8I8C - chains K and L of the 4 polymer chains in the assembly; structure by electron microscopy, 4.93 A resolution (low resolution: residue-level contacts below are approximate; hydrogen-bond / salt-bridge calls are withheld).

# Chain K (and L)
Name: P40
Source organism: Autographa californica multiple nucleopolyhedrovirus
Notes: chain L of this document is another copy of the same molecule, construct and numbering; everything in this record applies to it too
Reference sequence: A0A0N7CQX9 (A0A0N7CQX9_9ABAC); numbering as in UniProt (aligned over 1-361)
Chain sequence (361 residues; row label = number of the first residue in the row):
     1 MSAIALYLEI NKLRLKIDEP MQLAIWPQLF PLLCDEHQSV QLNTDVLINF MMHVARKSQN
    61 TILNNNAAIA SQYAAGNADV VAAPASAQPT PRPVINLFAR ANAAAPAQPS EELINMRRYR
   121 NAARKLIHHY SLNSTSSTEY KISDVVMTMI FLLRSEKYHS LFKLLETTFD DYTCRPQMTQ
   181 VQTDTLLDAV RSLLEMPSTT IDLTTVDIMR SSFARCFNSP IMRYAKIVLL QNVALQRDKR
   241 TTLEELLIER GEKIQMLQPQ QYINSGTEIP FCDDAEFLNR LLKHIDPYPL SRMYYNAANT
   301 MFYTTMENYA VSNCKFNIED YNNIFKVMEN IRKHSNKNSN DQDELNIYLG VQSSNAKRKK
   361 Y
Not modelled in the structure: 1-111, 339-361

# Interface between chain K and chain L
Residue-residue contacts (71):
  L113(K) with K163(L)
  R118(K) with D170(L)
  Y119(K) with E166(L)
  Y140(K) with I221(L)
  K141(K) with F217(L); N218(L); S219(L); I221(L)
  I142(K) with I142(L); V145(L); C216(L); F217(L); I221(L)
  S143(K) with F169(L); F217(L)
  V146(K) with M149(L); F169(L)
  M149(K) with V146(L)
  L153(K) with I114(L)
  H159(K) with L113(L)
  F162(K) with I114(L); I150(L)
  K163(K) with L113(L)
  E166(K) with R118(L); Y119(L)
  F169(K) with Y119(L); K141(L); S143(L); M147(L)
  D170(K) with R118(L); K141(L)
  C216(K) with I142(L)
  F217(K) with K141(L); I142(L); S143(L)
  N218(K) with K141(L)
  S219(K) with Y140(L); K141(L); I142(L); I221(L); M222(L); R223(L)
  P220(K) with Y140(L); M222(L); R223(L); Y224(L); A225(L)
  I221(K) with I142(L); A225(L); K226(L)
  M222(K) with Y130(L); C216(L); K226(L)
  R223(K) with S137(L); I227(L); V228(L)
  Y224(K) with H129(L); Y130(L); L132(L); S212(L); V228(L); L229(L); L230(L)
  A225(K) with I227(L); Y303(L)
  K226(K) with N299(L); Y303(L)
  I227(K) with Y295(L); N299(L)
  L229(K) with S291(L); Y295(L)
Also at the interface, not in a pair above, chain K (33 interface residues in all): S137, T138, V145, I150
Also at the interface, not in a pair above, chain L (49 interface residues in all): E139, L153, F162, I208, R215, P220, Y294, A298, F302

# Summary
Chain K and chain L form an interface of 33 and 49 residues respectively.
Both chains are P40 (Autographa californica multiple nucleopolyhedrovirus). Entry 8I8C (Plug structure of the
Autographa californica multiple nucleopolyhedrovirus (AcMNPV)) was determined by electron microscopy (same
publication as 8I8A and 8I8B).
